5T0D - chains E and F of the 6 polymer chains in the assembly; structure by X-ray diffraction, 2.86 A resolution.

# Chain E
Name: Hemagglutinin
From: H6N1 subtype
UniProt: A0A0J9X268 (A0A0J9X268_9INFA); residues -1 to 331 here correspond to UniProt positions 1-333 (UniProt number = residue number + 2)
Sequence (333 residues; row label = number of the first residue in the row; numbers below 1 keep their minus sign (Ala-1 is residue -1)):
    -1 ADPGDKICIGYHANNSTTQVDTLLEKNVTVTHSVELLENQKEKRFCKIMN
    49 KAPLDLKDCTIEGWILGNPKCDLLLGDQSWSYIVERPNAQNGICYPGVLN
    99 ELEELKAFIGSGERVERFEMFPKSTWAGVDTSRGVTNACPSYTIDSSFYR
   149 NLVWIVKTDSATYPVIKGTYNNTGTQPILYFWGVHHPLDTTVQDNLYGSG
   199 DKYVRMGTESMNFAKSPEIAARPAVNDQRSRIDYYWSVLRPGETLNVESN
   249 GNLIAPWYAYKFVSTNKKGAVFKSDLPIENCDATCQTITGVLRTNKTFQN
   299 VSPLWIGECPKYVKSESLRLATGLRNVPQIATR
Disordered / not traced: -1 to 0, 263-264, 328-331
Construct notes: engineered mutation Asp225 (Gly227 in A0A0J9X268)
Cystine bridges: Cys44-Cys279, Cys57-Cys69, Cys92-Cys137, Cys283-Cys307
Glycans and other covalent adducts: N-acetylglucosamine (NAG) linked to Asn169
What the authors report for this chain:
  - binding site for beta-D-galactopyranose: Asp225
  - mutagenesis - A222K/G225D, G225D: increased binding to human-type receptors
  - mutagenesis - G225D: abolished binding to avian-type receptors
  - mutagenesis - G225D: increased binding to human trachea epithelium
  - mutagenesis - G225D: abolished binding to chicken trachea
  - mutagenesis - G225D: decreased stability
  - mutagenesis - L186P, L186S, Q226L: decreased binding to avian-type receptors

# Chain F
Name: Hemagglutinin HA2 chain
From: H6N1 subtype
UniProt: A0A0J9X267 (A0A0J9X267_9INFA); numbering as in UniProt (aligned over 1-180)
Sequence (180 residues; row label = number of the first residue in the row):
     1 GIFGAIAGFIEGGWTGMIDGWYGYHHENSQGSGYAADRESTQKAIDGITN
    51 KVNSIINKMNTQFEAVDHEFSNLERRIGNLNKRMEDGFLDVWTYNAELLV
   101 LLENERTLDLHDANVKNLYEKVKSQLRDNANDLGNGCFEFWHKCDNECME
   151 SVKNGTYDYPKYQKESKLNRQGIEGRLVPR
Disordered / not traced: 173-180
Cystine bridges: Cys144-Cys148

# Chain E / chain F interface
Contacting residue pairs (118; chain E residue first):
  Pro1(E) - Glu139(F)
  Gly2(E) - Glu139(F)  hydrogen bond (backbone-side chain)
  Gly2(E) - Phe140(F)
  Asp3(E) - Glu27(F)
  Asp3(E) - Asn28(F)
  Asp3(E) - Phe138(F)
  Asp3(E) - Glu139(F)
  Asp3(E) - Phe140(F)  hydrogen bond (backbone-backbone)
  Asp3(E) - Lys143(F)  salt bridge
  Asp3(E) - Cys144(F)  hydrogen bond (side chain-backbone)
  Lys4(E) - His25(F)
  Lys4(E) - His26(F)
  Lys4(E) - Glu27(F)  hydrogen bond (backbone-backbone)
  Lys4(E) - Phe138(F)
  Lys4(E) - Met149(F)
  Ile5(E) - Tyr24(F)  hydrophobic
  Ile5(E) - His25(F)
  Ile5(E) - Cys137(F)
  Ile5(E) - Phe138(F)  hydrogen bond (backbone-backbone)
  Ile5(E) - Phe140(F)
  Ile5(E) - Met149(F)  hydrophobic
  Ile5(E) - Val152(F)  hydrophobic
  Cys6(E) - Trp14(F)
  Cys6(E) - Gly23(F)
  Cys6(E) - Tyr24(F)
  Cys6(E) - His25(F)  hydrogen bond (backbone-backbone)
  Cys6(E) - Gly136(F)
  Cys6(E) - Cys137(F)  disulfide
  Ile7(E) - Ile10(F)
  Ile7(E) - Trp14(F)
  Ile7(E) - Gly23(F)
  Ile7(E) - Val115(F)
  Ile7(E) - Leu118(F)  hydrophobic
  Ile7(E) - Val122(F)  hydrophobic
  Ile7(E) - Gly136(F)  hydrogen bond (backbone-backbone)
  Gly8(E) - Trp14(F)
  Gly8(E) - Tyr22(F)
  Gly8(E) - Gly23(F)  hydrogen bond (backbone-backbone)
  Tyr9(E) - Ile6(F)  hydrophobic
  Tyr9(E) - Ala7(F)  hydrogen bond (side chain-backbone)
  Tyr9(E) - Ile10(F)  hydrogen bond (side chain-backbone)
  Tyr9(E) - Glu11(F)
  Tyr9(E) - Gly12(F)  hydrogen bond (side chain-backbone)
  Tyr9(E) - Gly13(F)
  Tyr9(E) - Trp14(F)  hydrogen bond (backbone-backbone)
  Tyr9(E) - Met17(F)
  Tyr9(E) - Trp21(F)
  Tyr9(E) - Val115(F)  hydrophobic
  His10(E) - Met17(F)  hydrogen bond (side chain-backbone)
  His10(E) - Gly20(F)
  His10(E) - Trp21(F)  hydrogen bond (backbone-backbone)
  Ala11(E) - Gly13(F)
  Ala11(E) - Trp14(F)  hydrogen bond (backbone-backbone)
  Ala11(E) - Thr15(F)
  Val18(E) - Asn104(F)
  Asp19(E) - Leu101(F)
  Asp19(E) - Asn104(F)  hydrogen bond (backbone-side chain)
  Thr20(E) - Leu101(F)
  Thr20(E) - Asn104(F)
  Thr20(E) - Glu105(F)
  Leu21(E) - Leu101(F)  hydrogen bond (backbone-backbone)
  Leu21(E) - Leu102(F)  hydrophobic
  Leu21(E) - Glu105(F)
  Leu22(E) - Glu105(F)
  Val26(E) - Leu108(F)  hydrophobic
  His30(E) - Trp21(F)  hydrogen bond
  Glu101(E) - Glu69(F)
  Glu101(E) - Phe70(F)
  Glu101(E) - Ser71(F)
  Lys104(E) - Glu69(F)  salt bridge
  Ala105(E) - His68(F)
  Lys266(E) - Glu64(F)  salt bridge
  Lys271(E) - Glu69(F)  salt bridge
  Thr295(E) - Ile56(F)
  Thr295(E) - Met59(F)
  Phe296(E) - Met59(F)  hydrophobic
  Phe296(E) - Ala96(F)  hydrophobic
  Pro301(E) - Ala65(F)
  Leu302(E) - Ala65(F)  hydrophobic
  Leu302(E) - Val66(F)
  Leu302(E) - Asp67(F)
  Trp303(E) - Gln62(F)
  Trp303(E) - Phe63(F)
  Cys307(E) - Gln62(F)  hydrogen bond (backbone-side chain)
  Lys309(E) - Met59(F)  hydrogen bond (side chain-backbone)
  Lys309(E) - Thr61(F)  hydrogen bond (side chain-backbone)
  Lys309(E) - Trp92(F)
  Tyr310(E) - Leu89(F)  hydrophobic
  Val311(E) - Leu89(F)  hydrophobic
  Val311(E) - Trp92(F)
  Val311(E) - Thr93(F)
  Lys312(E) - Leu89(F)
  Lys312(E) - Asp90(F)  salt bridge
  Lys312(E) - Thr93(F)  hydrogen bond (backbone-side chain)
  Ser313(E) - Thr93(F)
  Ser313(E) - Glu97(F)  hydrogen bond
  Leu316(E) - Ala96(F)  hydrophobic
  Leu316(E) - Glu97(F)
  Arg317(E) - Val100(F)
  Arg317(E) - Asn104(F)  hydrogen bond (backbone-side chain)
  Leu318(E) - Ile55(F)  hydrophobic
  Leu318(E) - Val100(F)  hydrophobic
  Leu318(E) - Asn104(F)
  Ala319(E) - Asn104(F)  hydrogen bond (backbone-side chain)
  Ala319(E) - Thr107(F)
  Thr320(E) - Trp21(F)
  Thr320(E) - Ile48(F)
  Thr320(E) - His111(F)  hydrogen bond (backbone-side chain)
  Gly321(E) - Trp21(F)
  Gly321(E) - His111(F)  hydrogen bond (backbone-side chain)
  Leu322(E) - Trp21(F)  hydrophobic
  Leu322(E) - Tyr22(F)  hydrophobic
  Leu322(E) - His111(F)
  Arg323(E) - Ala7(F)
  Val325(E) - Gly12(F)
  Val325(E) - Gly13(F)  hydrogen bond (backbone-backbone)
  Pro326(E) - Thr15(F)
  Gln327(E) - Gly12(F)
Interface residues without a listed pair, chain E (48 interface residues in all): Thr29, Leu34, Pro308
Interface residues without a listed pair, chain F (71 interface residues in all): Ala5, Ile18, Ser29, Val52, Glu74, Leu98, Glu103, Tyr119, Leu133, Asn135, His142, Lys153
Disulfides between the chains: Cys6(E)-Cys137(F)

# Summary
48 residues of chain E face 71 of chain F across their interface, with 1 disulfide bond, 28 hydrogen bonds and
5 salt bridges. Polar pairs include Asp3(E)-Lys143(F), Lys104(E)-Glu69(F) and Lys266(E)-Glu64(F). From the
paper: a binding site for beta-D-galactopyranose at Asp225(E); L186P, L186S and Q226L of chain E reduce
binding to avian-type receptors; 5 substitutions were tested in all.
Chain E is Hemagglutinin and chain F is Hemagglutinin HA2 chain, both from H6N1 subtype; the structure,
Crystal structure of H6 hemagglutinin G225D mutant from Taiwan (2013) H6N1 influenza virus in complex with
..., was determined by X-ray diffraction (same publication as 5T08, 5T0B and 5T0E).
